PDB entry 1MZ6 | X-ray diffraction, 2.90 A resolution | chain A

[Chain A]
Name: sialidase
Organism: Trypanosoma rangeli
Notes: EC 3.2.1.18; fragment: mature sialidase
UniProtKB: O44049 (O44049_TRYRA); residues 1-638 here correspond to UniProt positions 23-660 (UniProt number = residue number + 22)
Sequence (638 residues; each row starts with the number of its first residue):
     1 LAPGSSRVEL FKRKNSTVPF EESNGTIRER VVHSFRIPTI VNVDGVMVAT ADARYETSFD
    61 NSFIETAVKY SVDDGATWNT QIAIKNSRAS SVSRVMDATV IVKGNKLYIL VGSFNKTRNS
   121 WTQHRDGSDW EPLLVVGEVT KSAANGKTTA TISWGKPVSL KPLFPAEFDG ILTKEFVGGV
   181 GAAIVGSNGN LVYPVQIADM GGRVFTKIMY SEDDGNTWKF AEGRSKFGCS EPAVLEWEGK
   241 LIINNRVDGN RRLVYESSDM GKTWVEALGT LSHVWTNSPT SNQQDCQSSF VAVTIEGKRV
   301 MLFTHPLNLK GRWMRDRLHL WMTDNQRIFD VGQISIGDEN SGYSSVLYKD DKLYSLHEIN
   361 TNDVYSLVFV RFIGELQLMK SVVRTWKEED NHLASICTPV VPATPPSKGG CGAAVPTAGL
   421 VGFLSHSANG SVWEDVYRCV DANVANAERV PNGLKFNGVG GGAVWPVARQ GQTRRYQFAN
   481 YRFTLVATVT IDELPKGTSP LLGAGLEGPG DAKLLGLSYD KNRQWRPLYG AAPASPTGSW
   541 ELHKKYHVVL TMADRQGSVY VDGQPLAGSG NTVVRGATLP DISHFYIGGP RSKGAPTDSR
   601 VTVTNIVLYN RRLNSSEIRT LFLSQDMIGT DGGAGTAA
Disordered / not traced: 404-410, 591-593, 631-638
Disulfides: C397-C411
Glycans and other covalent adducts: N-acetylglucosamine (NAG) linked to N15, N24, N115, N429, N614
Construct notes: conflict V177 (Ile199 in O44049)
Small-molecule neighbours: 2-deoxy-2,3-dehydro-N-acetyl-neuraminic acid (DAN): R36, I37, R54, D60, M96, D97, F114, S120, W121, T122, E231, R246, Q284, R315, Y343

[In short]
Chain A binds 2-deoxy-2,3-dehydro-N-acetyl-neuraminic acid. Covalently linked N-acetylglucosamine: at N15,
N24, N115, N429 and N614.
Chain A is sialidase (Trypanosoma rangeli); the structure, Trypanosoma rangeli sialidase in complex with the
inhibitor DANA, was determined by X-ray diffraction together with 1MZ5 from the same study.
